PDB entry 3PH3 | X-ray diffraction, 2.07 A resolution | chains A and B

Chain A (and B):
Protein: Ribose-5-phosphate isomerase
Source organism: Clostridium thermocellum
Notes: EC 5.3.1.6; chain B of this document is another copy of the same molecule, construct and numbering; everything in this record applies to it too
Reference sequence: A3DIL8 (A3DIL8_CLOTH); numbering as in UniProt (aligned over 1-149)
Chain sequence (169 residues; each row starts with the number of its first residue; numbers below 1 keep their minus sign (Met-19 is residue -19)):
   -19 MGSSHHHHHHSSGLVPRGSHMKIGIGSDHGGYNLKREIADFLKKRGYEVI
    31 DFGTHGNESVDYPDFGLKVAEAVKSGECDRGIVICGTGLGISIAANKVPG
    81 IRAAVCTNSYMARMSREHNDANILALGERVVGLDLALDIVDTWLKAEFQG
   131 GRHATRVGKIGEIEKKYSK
Disordered / not traced: -19 to 0, 149
Differences from the reference sequence: expression tag (-19 to 0)
Small-molecule neighbours:
  - D-ribose (RB5), molecule 1: Asp8, His9, Gly10, Tyr42, Cys65, Gly66, Thr67, Leu69, Gly70, Arg109
  - D-ribose (RB5), molecule 2: His98, Asn99, Arg132, His133, Arg136

How chain A and chain B interact:
Pairs across the interface - 83 pairs, chain A then chain B:
  His9(A) - Arg136(B)
  Ser39(A) - Arg136(B)  hydrogen bond
  Val40(A) - Arg136(B)  hydrogen bond (backbone-side chain)
  Asp41(A) - Arg136(B)  salt bridge
  Asp41(A) - Lys139(B)  salt bridge
  Tyr42(A) - Asn99(B)  hydrogen bond
  Tyr42(A) - Arg136(B)
  Tyr42(A) - Ile140(B)
  Pro43(A) - Arg136(B)
  Pro43(A) - Lys139(B)
  Pro43(A) - Ile140(B)  hydrophobic
  Asp44(A) - Lys139(B)  salt bridge
  Leu47(A) - Ile143(B)  hydrophobic
  Glu51(A) - Lys146(B)  salt bridge
  Glu51(A) - Tyr147(B)  hydrogen bond
  Thr67(A) - Tyr90(B)
  Thr67(A) - Met91(B)
  Leu69(A) - Val85(B)
  Leu69(A) - Met91(B)
  Leu69(A) - Ser95(B)
  Leu69(A) - Asn99(B)
  Gly70(A) - Asn99(B)
  Ile73(A) - Asn76(B)
  Ile73(A) - Ala83(B)
  Ala74(A) - Ile143(B)
  Asn76(A) - Ile73(B)
  Asn76(A) - Asn76(B)
  Asn76(A) - Lys77(B)  hydrogen bond (backbone-side chain)
  Lys77(A) - Asn76(B)  hydrogen bond (side chain-backbone)
  Lys77(A) - Val78(B)  hydrogen bond (side chain-backbone)
  Lys77(A) - Ile81(B)  hydrogen bond (side chain-backbone)
  Lys77(A) - Ile140(B)
  Lys77(A) - Ile143(B)
  Lys77(A) - Glu144(B)  salt bridge
  Val78(A) - Lys77(B)  hydrogen bond (backbone-side chain)
  Val78(A) - Ile143(B)  hydrophobic
  Val78(A) - Tyr147(B)  hydrophobic
  Pro79(A) - Tyr147(B)
  Ile81(A) - Lys77(B)  hydrogen bond (backbone-side chain)
  Ala83(A) - Ile73(B)
  Ala84(A) - Leu69(B)  hydrophobic
  Val85(A) - Leu69(B)
  Val85(A) - Met91(B)  hydrophobic
  Thr87(A) - Thr87(B)  hydrogen bond
  Thr87(A) - Met91(B)
  Asn88(A) - Val110(B)
  Tyr90(A) - Arg109(B)
  Tyr90(A) - Val110(B)  hydrophobic
  Met91(A) - Thr67(B)
  Met91(A) - Leu69(B)
  Met91(A) - Thr87(B)
  Met91(A) - Val110(B)  hydrophobic
  Met94(A) - Thr67(B)
  Ser95(A) - Leu69(B)
  Asn99(A) - Tyr42(B)  hydrogen bond
  Asn99(A) - Leu69(B)
  Asn99(A) - Gly70(B)
  Val110(A) - Asn88(B)
  Val110(A) - Tyr90(B)  hydrophobic
  Arg136(A) - His9(B)
  Arg136(A) - Ser39(B)  hydrogen bond
  Arg136(A) - Val40(B)  hydrogen bond (side chain-backbone)
  Arg136(A) - Asp41(B)  salt bridge
  Arg136(A) - Tyr42(B)
  Arg136(A) - Pro43(B)
  Lys139(A) - Asp41(B)  salt bridge
  Lys139(A) - Pro43(B)
  Lys139(A) - Asp44(B)  salt bridge
  Ile140(A) - Tyr42(B)
  Ile140(A) - Pro43(B)  hydrophobic
  Ile140(A) - Lys77(B)
  Ile143(A) - Pro43(B)
  Ile143(A) - Leu47(B)  hydrophobic
  Ile143(A) - Ala74(B)
  Ile143(A) - Lys77(B)
  Ile143(A) - Val78(B)  hydrophobic
  Glu144(A) - Lys77(B)  salt bridge
  Lys146(A) - Glu51(B)  salt bridge
  Tyr147(A) - Glu51(B)  hydrogen bond
  Tyr147(A) - Pro79(B)
  Tyr147(A) - Ser148(B)
  Ser148(A) - Tyr147(B)
  Ser148(A) - Ser148(B)
Interface residues without a listed pair, chain A (46 interface residues in all): Lys54, Gly80, Arg82, Cys86, His98, Arg109, Thr135, Val137
Interface residues without a listed pair, chain B (46 interface residues in all): Lys54, Gly80, Arg82, Ala84, Cys86, Met94, His98, Thr135, Val137

Summary:
Chain A and chain B each contribute 46 residues to their interface, with 15 hydrogen bonds and 10 salt
bridges. Among the polar pairs are Asp41(A)-Arg136(B), Asp41(A)-Lys139(B) and Asp44(A)-Lys139(B). Ligands of
chain A: D-ribose.
Chain A and chain B are both Ribose-5-phosphate isomerase (Clostridium thermocellum); the structure,
Clostridium thermocellum Ribose-5-Phosphate Isomerase B with d-ribose, was determined by X-ray diffraction,
deposited together with 3PH4, 3HE8 and 3HEE.
